7QO1 - chains A and I of the 8 polymer chains in the assembly; structure by electron microscopy, 4.40 A resolution (low resolution: residue-level contacts below are approximate; hydrogen-bond / salt-bridge calls are withheld).

== Chain A ==
Protein: DNA ligase 1
Organism: Homo sapiens
Notes: EC 6.5.1.1
UniProt: P18858 (DNLI1_HUMAN); residue numbers follow UniProt; this construct covers 161-919
Amino-acid sequence (760 residues; numbered 160 to 919; the number before each row is that of its first residue):
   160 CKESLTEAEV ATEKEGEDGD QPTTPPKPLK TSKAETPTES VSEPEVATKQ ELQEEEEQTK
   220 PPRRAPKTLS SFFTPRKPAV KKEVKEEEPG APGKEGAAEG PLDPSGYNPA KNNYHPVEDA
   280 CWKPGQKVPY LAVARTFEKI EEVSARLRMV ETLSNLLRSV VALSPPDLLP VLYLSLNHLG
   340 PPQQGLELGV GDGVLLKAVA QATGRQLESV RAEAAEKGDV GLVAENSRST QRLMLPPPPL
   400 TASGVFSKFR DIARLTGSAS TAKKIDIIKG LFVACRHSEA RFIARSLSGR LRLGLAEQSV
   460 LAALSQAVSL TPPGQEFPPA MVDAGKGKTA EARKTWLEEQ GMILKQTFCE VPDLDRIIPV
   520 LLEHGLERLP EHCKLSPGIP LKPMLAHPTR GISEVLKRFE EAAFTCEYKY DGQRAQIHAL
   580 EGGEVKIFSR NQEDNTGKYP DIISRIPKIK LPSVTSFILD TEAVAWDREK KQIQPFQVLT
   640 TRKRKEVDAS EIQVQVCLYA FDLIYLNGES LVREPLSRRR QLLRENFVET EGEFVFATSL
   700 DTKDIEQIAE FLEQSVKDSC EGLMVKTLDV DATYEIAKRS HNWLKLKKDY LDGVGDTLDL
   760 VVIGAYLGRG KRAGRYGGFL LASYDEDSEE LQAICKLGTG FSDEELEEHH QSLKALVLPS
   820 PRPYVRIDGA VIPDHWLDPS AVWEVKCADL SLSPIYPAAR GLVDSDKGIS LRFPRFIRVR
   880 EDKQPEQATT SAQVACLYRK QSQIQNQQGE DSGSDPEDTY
Unresolved in the structure: 160-261, 902-919
Sequence notes: expression tag (160)
Residues lining bound ligands: adenosine monophosphate (AMP): Ala545, Glu566, Tyr567, Lys568, Tyr569, Gly571, Arg573, Arg589, Glu621, Phe660, Met723, Lys725, Trp742, Lys744

== Chain I ==
Molecule: Oligo13P
Sequence (13 nucleotides; each row starts with the number of its first residue):
    20 GTCGGACTGA ACC
Unresolved in the structure: 32
Covalently attached groups: adenosine monophosphate (AMP) linked to DG20

== How chain A and chain I interact ==
Residue-residue contacts (15):
  Ala304(A) - DT27(I)
  Arg305(A) - DT27(I)
  Lys744(A) - DT21(I)
  Lys746(A) - DC22(I)
  Thr798(A) - DT21(I)
  Thr798(A) - DC22(I)
  Gly799(A) - DC22(I)
  Gly799(A) - DG23(I)
  Ser801(A) - DG23(I)
  Ser801(A) - DG24(I)
  Asp802(A) - DG24(I)
  Asp802(A) - DA25(I)
  Phe872(A) - DG20(I)
  Arg874(A) - DT21(I)
  Arg874(A) - DC22(I)
Other interface residues (no listed pair), chain A (12 interface residues in all): Leu306, Phe800
Other interface residues (no listed pair), chain I (8 interface residues in all): DG28

== Overview ==
12 residues of chain A and 8 residues of chain I are in contact. Ligands of chain A: adenosine monophosphate.
Covalently linked adenosine monophosphate: at DG20(I).
Chain A is DNA ligase 1 (Homo sapiens) and chain I is Oligo13P; the structure, complex of DNA ligase I and
FEN1 on PCNA and DNA, was determined by electron microscopy (same publication as 7QNZ and 8B8T).
